2ISO - chains P and A of the 4 polymer chains in the assembly; structure by X-ray diffraction, 2.10 A resolution.

[Chain P]
Molecule: 10-nt DNA strand
Sequence (10 nucleotides; each row starts with the number of its first residue):
     1 GCTGATGCGC
Modified positions: DOC (2',3'-dideoxycytidine-5'-monophosphate) at position 10
Metal / ion sites: Na+: DG9 (shared with Thr101(A), Val103(A), Ile106(A) of chain A)

[Chain A]
Molecule: Polymerase (DNA directed), beta
Source organism: Homo sapiens
Notes: EC 2.7.7.7
UniProt: Q3KP48 (Q3KP48_HUMAN); numbering as in UniProt (aligned over 1-335)
Chain sequence (335 residues; each row starts with the number of its first residue):
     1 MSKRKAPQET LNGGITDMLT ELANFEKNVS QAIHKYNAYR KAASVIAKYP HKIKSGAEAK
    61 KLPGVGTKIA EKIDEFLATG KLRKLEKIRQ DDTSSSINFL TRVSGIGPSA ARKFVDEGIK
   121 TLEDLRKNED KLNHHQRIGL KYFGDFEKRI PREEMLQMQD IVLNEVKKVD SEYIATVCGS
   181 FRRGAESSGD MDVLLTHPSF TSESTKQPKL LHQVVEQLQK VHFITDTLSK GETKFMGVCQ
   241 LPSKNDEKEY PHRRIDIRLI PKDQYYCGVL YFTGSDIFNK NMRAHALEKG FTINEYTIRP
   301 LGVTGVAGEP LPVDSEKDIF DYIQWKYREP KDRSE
Disordered / not traced: 1-9
Metal / ion sites: Na+ site 1: Lys60, Leu62, Val65 (shared with 1 residue of chain D); Na+ site 2: Thr101, Val103, Ile106 (shared with DG9(P) of chain P); Na+ site 3: Asp190, Asp192, Asp256 (together with GFF); Mg2+: Asp190, Asp192 (together with GFF)
Residues lining bound ligands: GFF: Arg149, Gly179, Ser180, Arg183, Ser188, Gly189, Asp190, Asp192, Tyr271, Phe272, Thr273, Gly274, Ser275, Asp276, Asn279, Arg283

[Interface between chain P and chain A]
Contacting residue pairs (17; chain P residue first):
  DG7(P) with Ser109(A), phosphate contact
  DC8(P) with Gly105(A), phosphate contact; Ile106(A), phosphate contact; Gly107(A), hydrogen bond to the phosphate; Pro108(A), phosphate contact; Ser109(A), hydrogen bond to the phosphate; Ala110(A), hydrogen bond to the phosphate
  DG9(P) with Val103(A), phosphate contact; Ser104(A), phosphate contact; Gly105(A), hydrogen bond to the phosphate; Ile106(A), hydrogen bond to the phosphate; His135(A), sugar contact; Met236(A), phosphate contact
  DOC_10(P) with Met236(A), sugar contact; Arg254(A), salt bridge to the phosphate; Asp256(A), sugar contact; Tyr271(A), hydrogen bond to the base
Other interface residues (no listed pair), chain A (14 interface residues in all): Asp192

[Summary]
Chain P and chain A form an interface of 4 and 14 residues respectively; the contacts include 6 hydrogen bonds
and 1 salt bridge. Among the polar pairs are DOC_10(P)-Tyr271(A), DC8(P)-Gly107(A) and DC8(P)-Ser109(A).
Ligands of chain A: GFF.
Here chain P is a 10-nt DNA strand and chain A is Polymerase (DNA directed), beta (Homo sapiens). Entry 2ISO
(Ternary complex of DNA Polymerase beta with a dideoxy terminated primer and 2'-deoxyguanosine 5'-beta,
gamma-difluoromethylene triphosphate) was determined by X-ray diffraction (same publication as 2ISP).
